Entry 6BGH (solution NMR); this record covers chains A and B.

[Chain A]
Molecule: Bromodomain-containing protein 3
Source organism: Homo sapiens
UniProtKB: Q15059 (BRD3_HUMAN); residues 557-643 here = UniProt positions 557-643
Sequence (87 residues; each row starts with the number of its first residue):
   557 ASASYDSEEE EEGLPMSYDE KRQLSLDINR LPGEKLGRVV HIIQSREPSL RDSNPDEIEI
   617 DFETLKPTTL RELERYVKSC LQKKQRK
Swiss-Prot annotation at these positions:
  - modified residue: S563 (Phosphoserine)

[Chain B]
Molecule: Brd3_ET
Source organism: Homo sapiens
Sequence (12 residues; row label = number of the first residue in the row):
  1591 RSVKVKIKLG RK

[Interface between chain A and chain B]
Pairs across the interface (32; chain A residue first):
  Y574(A) with R1591(B); S1592(B)
  K577(A) with V1595(B)
  R578(A) with V1593(B); K1594(B); V1595(B)
  S581(A) with V1595(B); I1597(B)
  I584(A) with I1597(B); L1599(B)
  N585(A) with I1597(B)
  L587(A) with L1599(B)
  G589(A) with R1601(B)
  L592(A) with L1599(B)
  R607(A) with K1596(B)
  D608(A) with K1596(B)
  I614(A) with I1597(B); K1598(B); L1599(B)
  E615(A) with K1596(B); K1598(B)
  I616(A) with V1595(B); K1596(B); I1597(B)
  D617(A) with K1596(B)
  F618(A) with V1595(B)
  E619(A) with R1591(B); S1592(B); V1593(B); K1594(B); V1595(B); K1596(B)
The authors on this interface:
  - interface residues, chain B: K1594(B), V1595(B), K1596(B), I1597(B), K1598(B), L1599(B)

[Summary]
Chain A and chain B form an interface of 17 and 10 residues respectively. The paper reports interface residues
K1594(B), V1595(B) and K1596(B) among others.
Chain A is Bromodomain-containing protein 3 and chain B is Brd3_ET, both from Homo sapiens; the structure,
Solution NMR structure of Brd3 ET domain bound to Brg1 peptide, was determined by solution NMR together with
6BGG from the same study.
